9IV1 - chains B and R of the 5 polymer chains in the assembly; structure by electron microscopy, 2.98 A resolution.

# Chain B
Protein: Guanine nucleotide-binding protein G(I)/G(S)/G(T) subunit beta-1
Organism: Homo sapiens
Reference sequence: P62873 (GBB1_HUMAN); numbering as in UniProt (aligned over 2-340)
Amino-acid sequence (344 residues; row label = number of the first residue in the row; numbers below 1 keep their minus sign (Gly-3 is residue -3)):
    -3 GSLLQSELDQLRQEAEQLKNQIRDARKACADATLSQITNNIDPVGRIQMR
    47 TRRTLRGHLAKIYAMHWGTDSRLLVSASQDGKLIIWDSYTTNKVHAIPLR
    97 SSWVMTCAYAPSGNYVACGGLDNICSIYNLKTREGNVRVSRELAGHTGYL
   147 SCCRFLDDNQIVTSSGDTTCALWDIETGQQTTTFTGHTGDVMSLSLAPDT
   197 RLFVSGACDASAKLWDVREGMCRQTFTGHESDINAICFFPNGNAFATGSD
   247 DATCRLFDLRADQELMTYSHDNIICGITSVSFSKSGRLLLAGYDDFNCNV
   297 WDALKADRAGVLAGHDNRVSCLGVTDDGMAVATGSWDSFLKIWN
Not modelled in the structure: -3 to 2
Differences from the reference sequence: expression tag (-3 to 1)
UniProt features mapped onto this chain:
  - modified residue: Ser2 (N-acetylserine), His266 (Phosphohistidine)
  - natural variant: Leu30 (L30F: In MRD42; uncertain significance), Arg52 (R52G: In MRD42), Gly64 (G64V: In MRD42), Asp76 (D76E: In MRD42; D76G: In MRD42), Gly77 (G77S: In MRD42), Lys78 (K78R: In MRD42), Ile80 (I80N: In MRD42; I80T: In MRD42), His91 (H91R: In MRD42; uncertain significance), Ala92 (A92T: In MRD42), Pro94 (P94S: In MRD42), Leu95 (L95P: In MRD42), Arg96 (R96L: In MRD42), 5 further natural variant entries in UniProt

# Chain R
Protein: Adhesion G-protein coupled receptor D1
Organism: Homo sapiens
Reference sequence: Q6QNK2 (AGRD1_HUMAN); numbering as in UniProt (aligned over 562-874)
Amino-acid sequence (313 residues; numbered 562 to 874; the number before each row is that of its first residue):
   562 HQVALSSISYVGCSLSVLCLVATLVTFAVLSSVSTIRNQRYHIHANLSFA
   612 VLVAQVLLLISFRLEPGTTPCQVMAVLLHYFFLSAFAWMLVEGLHLYSMV
   662 IKVFGSEDSKHRYYYGMGWGFPLLICIISLSFAMDSYGTSNNCWLSLASG
   712 AIWAFVAPALFVIVVNIGILIAVTRVISQISADNYKIHGDPSAFKLTAKA
   762 VAVLLPILGTSWVFGVLAVNGCAVVFQYMFATLNSLQGLFIFLFHCLLNS
   812 EVRAAFKHKTKVWSLTSSSARTSNAKPFHSDLMNGTRPGMASTKLSPWDK
   862 SSHSAHRVDLSAV
Not modelled in the structure: 562, 744-753, 828-874
UniProt features mapped onto this chain:
  - binding site (17beta-hydroxy-5alpha-androstan-3-one): Gln563, Asn795
  - natural variant: Ser567 (S567L: Does not affect subcellular location), Ile569 (I569V: Does not affect subcellular location), Ala589 (A589T: Does not affect subcellular location), Val594 (V594M: Does not affect subcellular location), Arg601 (R601H: Does not affect subcellular location), Leu608 (L608M: Does not affect subcellular location), Arg624 (R624C: Does not affect subcellular location), Glu626 (E626K: Does not affect subcellular location), Thr630 (T630I: Does not affect subcellular location), Ser667 (S667L: Does not affect subcellular location), Arg673 (R673H: Does not affect subcellular location), Met695 (M695T: Does not affect subcellular location), 20 further natural variant entries in UniProt
  - mutagenesis: Gln563 (Q563A: Decreased activation by 5alpha-dihydrotestosterone), His605 (H605A: Strongly decreased G protein-coupled receptor signaling), Leu619 (L619A: Decreased activation by 5alpha-dihydrotestosterone), Phe623 (F623A: Decreased activation by 5alpha-dihydrotestosterone), His640 (H640A: Increased affinity to 5alpha-dihydrotestosterone), Phe643 (F643A: Decreased activation by 5alpha-dihydrotestosterone), Phe647 (F647A: Strongly decreased G protein-coupled receptor signaling), Met650 (M650A: Strongly decreased G protein-coupled receptor signaling), Glu653 (E653A: Strongly decreased G protein-coupled receptor signaling), His656 (H656A/D: Strongly decreased G protein-coupled receptor signaling), Leu657 (L657A: Strongly decreased G protein-coupled receptor signaling), Tyr658 (Y658A: Strongly decreased G protein-coupled receptor signaling), 22 further mutagenesis entries in UniProt
Cystine bridges: Cys632-Cys704

# Chain B / chain R interface
Contacting residue pairs - 7 pairs, chain B then chain R:
  Asn293(B) - Leu826(R)
  Val307(B) - Leu826(R)
  His311(B) - His819(R)  hydrogen bond (backbone-side chain)
  Asp312(B) - Ser593(R)
  Asp312(B) - Val594(R)
  Asp312(B) - Ser595(R)  hydrogen bond
  Asp312(B) - His819(R)
Also at the interface, not in a pair above, chain B (7 interface residues in all): Phe292, Ala309, Gly310
Also at the interface, not in a pair above, chain R (8 interface residues in all): Lys822, Val823, Thr827

# Overview
Chain B and chain R form an interface of 7 and 8 residues respectively, with 2 hydrogen bonds. Among the polar
pairs are His311(B)-His819(R) and Asp312(B)-Ser595(R). Curated annotation (UniProt) lists residues binding
17beta-hydroxy-5alpha-androstan-3-one Gln563(R) and Asn795(R) and 34 mutagenesis sites on chain R.
Chain B is Guanine nucleotide-binding protein G(I)/G(S)/G(T) subunit beta-1 and chain R is Adhesion G-protein
coupled receptor D1, both from Homo sapiens; the structure, Identification, structure and agonist design of an
androgen membrane receptor, was determined by electron microscopy together with 8X9S, 8X9T, 8X9U and 9IV2 from
the same study.
